PDB entry 6GFF | X-ray diffraction, 3.10 A resolution | chains A and I of the 7 polymer chains in the assembly

== Chain A ==
Protein: Transforming growth factor beta-1
Source organism: Homo sapiens
Notes: fragment: lap
UniProt: P01137 (TGFB1_HUMAN); residues 30-278 here = UniProt positions 30-278
Amino-acid sequence (249 residues; each row starts with the number of its first residue):
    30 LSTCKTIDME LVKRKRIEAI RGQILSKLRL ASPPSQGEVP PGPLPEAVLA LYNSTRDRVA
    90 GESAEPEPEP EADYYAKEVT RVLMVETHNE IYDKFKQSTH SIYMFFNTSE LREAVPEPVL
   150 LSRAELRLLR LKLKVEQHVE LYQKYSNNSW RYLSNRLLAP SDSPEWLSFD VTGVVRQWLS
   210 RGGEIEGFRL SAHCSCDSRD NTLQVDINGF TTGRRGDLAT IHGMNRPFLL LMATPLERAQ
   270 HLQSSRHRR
Disordered / not traced: 89-97, 113-130, 173-181, 210-214, 226-253, 267-278
Curated features (UniProtKB/Swiss-Prot):
  - region: D226 to G252 (Bowtie tail)
  - motif: R244 to D246 (Cell attachment site)
  - site: R278 (Cleavage)
  - glycosylation (N-linked (GlcNAc...) asparagine): N82, N136, N176
  - natural variant: R45 (R45C: In IBDIMDE), Y81 (Y81H: In CAEND), R110 (R110C: In IBDIMDE), R218 (R218C: In CAEND; R218H: In CAEND), H222 (H222D: In CAEND), C223 (C223G: In CAEND; C223R: In CAEND), C225 (C225R: In CAEND)
  - mutagenesis: C33 (C33S: Abolishes interchain disulfide bond with LTBP1 and/or LRRC32, and subsequent regulation of activation of TGF-beta-1), E75 (E75A: Does not affect integrin-binding or activation of TGF-beta-1), L158 (L158A: Does not affect integrin-binding or activation of TGF-beta-1), L160 (L160A/R: Does not affect integrin-binding or activation of TGF-beta-1), P193 (P193A/R: Does not affect integrin-binding or activation of TGF-beta-1), L232 to I236 (Strongly inhibits integrin-binding and activation of TGF-beta-1), V234 to I236 (Strongly inhibits integrin-binding and activation of TGF-beta-1), N237 (N237A: Does not affect integrin-binding or activation of TGF-beta-1), N254 (N254A: Does not affect integrin-binding or activation of TGF-beta-1), F257 to L260 (Strongly inhibits integrin-binding and activation of TGF-beta-1), R278 (R278A: Prevents cleavage and subsequent maturation of the protein. Generated in order to mimic the structure of the Transforming growth factor beta-1 proprotein)

== Chain I ==
Protein: Leucine-rich repeat-containing protein 32
Source organism: Homo sapiens
UniProt: Q14392 (LRC32_HUMAN); residues 20-628 here = UniProt positions 20-628
Amino-acid sequence (618 residues; numbered 20 to 637; the number before each row is that of its first residue):
    20 HQDKVPCKMV DKKVSCQVLG LLQVPSVLPP DTETLDLSGN QLRSILASPL GFYTALRHLD
    80 LSTNEISFLQ PGAFQALTHL EHLSLAHNRL AMATALSAGG LGPLPRVTSL DLSGNSLYSG
   140 LLERLLGEAP SLHTLSLAEN SLTRLTRHTF RDMPALEQLD LHSNVLMDIE DGAFEGLPRL
   200 THLNLSRNSL TCISDFSLQQ LRVLDLSCNS IEAFQTASQP QAEFQLTWLD LRENKLLHFP
   260 DLAALPRLIY LNLSNNLIRL PTGPPQDSKG IHAPSEGWSA LPLSAPSGNA SGRPLSQLLN
   320 LDLSYNEIEL IPDSFLEHLT SLCFLNLSRN CLRTFEARRL GSLPCLMLLD LSHNALETLE
   380 LGARALGSLR TLLLQGNALR DLPPYTFANL ASLQRLNLQG NRVSPCGGPD EPGPSGCVAF
   440 SGITSLRSLS LVDNEIELLR AGAFLHTPLT ELDLSSNPGL EVATGALGGL EASLEVLALQ
   500 GNGLMVLQVD LPCFICLKRL NLAENRLSHL PAWTQAVSLE VLDLRNNSFS LLPGSAMGGL
   560 ETSLRRLYLQ GNPLSCCGNG WLAAQLHQGR VDVDATQDLI CRFSSQEEVS LSHVRPEDCE
   620 KGGLKNINLE AAENLYFQ
Disordered / not traced: 281-289, 300-311, 592-637
Construct notes: expression tag (629-637)
Disulfide bonds: C26-C35, C425-C436
Covalent attachments: N-acetylglucosamine (NAG) linked to N203, N271, N345, N545

== How chain A and chain I interact ==
Contacting residue pairs (32):
  L30(A) with I188(I); E189(I); L202(I), hydrophobic; L204(I), hydrophobic; I212(I), hydrophobic; D214(I); F215(I); S216(I), hydrogen bond (backbone-side chain); L217(I)
  S31(A) with I188(I); I212(I); S213(I), hydrogen bond (backbone-backbone); D214(I), hydrogen bond (backbone-backbone)
  T32(A) with M186(I); D187(I); I188(I), hydrogen bond (side chain-backbone); L209(I); C211(I); S213(I), hydrogen bond (backbone-side chain)
  C33(A) with C211(I), disulfide; I212(I); S213(I), hydrogen bond (side chain-backbone); E295(I); W297(I)
  K34(A) with W297(I)
  T35(A) with W297(I)
  I36(A) with E295(I); G296(I)
  D37(A) with G296(I), hydrogen bond (backbone-backbone); S298(I)
  L40(A) with S298(I)
  V41(A) with G296(I)
Interface residues without a listed pair, chain I (22 interface residues in all): D190, F193, L223, H291
Cross-chain cystine bridges: C33(A)-C211(I)

== Summary ==
Chain A and chain I form an interface of 10 and 22 residues respectively, with 1 disulfide bond and 7 hydrogen
bonds. Among the polar pairs are L30(A)-S216(I), T32(A)-I188(I) and T32(A)-S213(I). N-acetylglucosamine is
covalently linked to N203(I), N271(I), N345(I) and N545(I).
Here chain A is Transforming growth factor beta-1 and chain I is Leucine-rich repeat-containing protein 32,
both from Homo sapiens. Entry 6GFF (Structure of GARP (LRRC32) in complex with latent TGF-beta1 and MHG-8 Fab)
was determined by X-ray diffraction.
